8XGY - chains A and K of the 11 polymer chains in the assembly; structure by X-ray diffraction, 2.81 A resolution.

Chain A (and K):
Protein: Glutaminyl-peptide cyclotransferase
From: Homo sapiens
Notes: EC 2.3.2.5; chain K of this document is another copy of the same molecule, construct and numbering; everything in this record applies to it too
UniProtKB: Q16769 (QPCT_HUMAN); residues 33-361 here = UniProt positions 33-361
Amino-acid sequence (329 residues; numbered 33 to 361; the number before each row is that of its first residue):
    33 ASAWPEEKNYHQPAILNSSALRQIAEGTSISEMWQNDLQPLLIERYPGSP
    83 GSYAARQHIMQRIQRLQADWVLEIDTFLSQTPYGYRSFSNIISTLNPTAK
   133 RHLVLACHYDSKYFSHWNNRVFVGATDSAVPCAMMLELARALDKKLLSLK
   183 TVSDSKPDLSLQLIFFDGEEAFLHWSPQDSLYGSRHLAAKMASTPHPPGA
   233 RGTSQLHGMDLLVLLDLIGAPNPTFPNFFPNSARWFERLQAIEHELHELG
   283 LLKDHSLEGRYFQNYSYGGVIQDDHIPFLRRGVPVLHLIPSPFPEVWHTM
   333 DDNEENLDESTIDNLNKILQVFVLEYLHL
Disordered / not traced: 183-188
Ion coordination: Zn2+: His330 (together with A1D5C)
Small-molecule neighbours:
  - A1D5C ((3Z)-3-(1H-benzimidazol-5-ylmethylidene)-4-[(3R)-1-ethanoylpyrrolidin-3-yl]oxy-1H-indol-2-one): His140, Asp159, Glu201, Glu202, Trp207, Asp248, Leu249, Tyr299, Val302, Ile303, Gln304, Asp305, Ser323, Phe325, Trp329, His330
  - A1D5C: Phe261, Pro262, Asn263
Curated features (UniProtKB/Swiss-Prot):
  - active site (Proton acceptor): Glu201, Asp248
  - binding site (Zn(2+)): Asp159, Glu202, His330
  - glycosylation (N-linked (GlcNAc...) asparagine): Asn49, Asn296
  - natural variant: Arg54 (R54W: Lowers activity by approximately 30%)
  - mutagenesis: Lys144 (K144A: Lowers activity by approximately 40%), Phe146 (F146A: Lowers activity by approximately 30%), Ser160 (S160A: Reduces activity by about 50%; S160G: Reduces activity by 96%), Glu201 (E201D: Reduces activity by about 98%; E201L/Q: Abolishes activity), Trp207 (W207L: Greatly lowers activity), Asp248 (D248A: Reduces activity by 99%; D248Q: Abolishes activity), Gln304 (Q304L: Lowers activity by approximately 35%), Asp305 (D305A/E/L: Abolishes activity; D305N: Reduces activity by 99%), His319 (H319L: Reduces activity by 87%), Phe325 (F325A: Greatly lowers activity), Trp329 (W329A: Abolishes activity)

Interface between chain A and chain K:
Residue-residue contacts (21; chain A residue first):
  Pro253(A) - Asp286(K)
  Pro253(A) - His287(K)
  Asn254(A) - Asn254(K)  hydrogen bond
  Asn254(A) - Ser288(K)  hydrogen bond
  His279(A) - Glu327(K)  salt bridge
  Asp286(A) - Pro253(K)
  Asp286(A) - Asp340(K)
  His287(A) - Pro253(K)
  Ser288(A) - Pro253(K)
  Ser288(A) - Asn254(K)  hydrogen bond
  Ser288(A) - Glu327(K)
  Leu289(A) - Glu327(K)  hydrogen bond (backbone-side chain)
  Glu290(A) - Pro324(K)
  Pro324(A) - Glu290(K)
  Glu327(A) - His279(K)  salt bridge
  Glu327(A) - Ser288(K)
  Glu327(A) - Leu289(K)  hydrogen bond (side chain-backbone)
  Glu337(A) - Lys285(K)  hydrogen bond (backbone-side chain)
  Leu339(A) - Lys285(K)
  Leu339(A) - Asp286(K)
  Asp340(A) - Asp286(K)
Other interface residues (no listed pair), chain A (15 interface residues in all): Gly291, Asn338
Other interface residues (no listed pair), chain K (13 interface residues in all): Gly291

In short:
15 residues of chain A face 13 of chain K across their interface, with 6 hydrogen bonds and 2 salt bridges.
Polar pairs include His279(A)-Glu327(K), Asn254(A)-Asn254(K) and Asn254(A)-Ser288(K). Chain A binds compound
A1D5C and A1D5C.
Chain A and chain K are both Glutaminyl-peptide cyclotransferase (Homo sapiens); the structure, Crystal
structure of human Golgi resident glutaminyl cyclase in complex with
(R,Z)-3-((1H-benzo[d]imidazol-5-yl)methylene)-4-((1-acetylpyrrolidin-3-yl)oxy)indolin-2-one, was determined by
X-ray diffraction, deposited together with 8XFV, 8XGA, 8XGB and 8XGT.
